PDB entry 7URH | X-ray diffraction, 1.47 A resolution | chains A and C of the 6 polymer chains in the assembly

Chain A (and C):
Molecule: Ferritin
Source organism: Caenorhabditis elegans
Notes: EC 1.16.3.1; chain C of this document is another copy of the same molecule, construct and numbering; everything in this record applies to it too
UniProtKB: Q9TYS3 (Q9TYS3_CAEEL); numbering as in UniProt (aligned over 2-169)
Sequence (168 residues; row label = number of the first residue in the row):
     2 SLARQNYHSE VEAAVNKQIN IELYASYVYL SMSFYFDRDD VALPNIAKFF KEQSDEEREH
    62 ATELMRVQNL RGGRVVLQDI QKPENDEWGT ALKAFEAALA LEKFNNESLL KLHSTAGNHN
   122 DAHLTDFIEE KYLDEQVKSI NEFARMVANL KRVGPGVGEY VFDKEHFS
Bound ions: Fe ion: E23, E58, H61, N106

Interface between chain A and chain C:
Contacting residue pairs (62):
  S2(A) with D40(C), hydrogen bond
  A4(A) with D40(C)
  L24(A) with Y28(C)
  S27(A) with R59(C), hydrogen bond
  Y28(A) with L24(C); L78(C); Q79(C), hydrogen bond (side chain-backbone); I81(C)
  L31(A) with T63(C); M66(C), hydrophobic
  S32(A) with L78(C)
  F35(A) with T63(C); M66(C), hydrophobic; R67(C); N70(C), hydrogen bond (backbone-side chain)
  D38(A) with N70(C), hydrogen bond
  R39(A) with N70(C); R75(C)
  D40(A) with S2(C), hydrogen bond; A4(C); N70(C); G73(C); R75(C), salt bridge
  D41(A) with R75(C), salt bridge
  K52(A) with R59(C); T63(C)
  S55(A) with R59(C), hydrogen bond
  D56(A) with R59(C), salt bridge
  R59(A) with K52(C); S55(C), hydrogen bond; D56(C), salt bridge; R59(C)
  T63(A) with L31(C); F35(C); K52(C)
  M66(A) with L31(C), hydrophobic; F35(C), hydrophobic
  R67(A) with F35(C)
  N70(A) with F35(C), hydrogen bond (side chain-backbone); D38(C), hydrogen bond; R39(C); D40(C)
  G73(A) with D40(C)
  R75(A) with R39(C); D40(C), salt bridge; D41(C), salt bridge; E88(C), salt bridge
  L78(A) with Y28(C); S32(C); K83(C)
  Q79(A) with Y28(C), hydrogen bond (backbone-side chain); K83(C)
  D80(A) with I81(C); Q82(C); K83(C), hydrogen bond (side chain-backbone)
  I81(A) with Y28(C); D80(C); I81(C), hydrogen bond (backbone-backbone)
  Q82(A) with D80(C)
  K83(A) with L78(C); Q79(C); D80(C), hydrogen bond (backbone-side chain)
Other interface residues (no listed pair), chain A (33 interface residues in all): N21, E60, V77, P84, D87
Other interface residues (no listed pair), chain C (33 interface residues in all): N21, S27, V77, P84, D87

In short:
Chain A and chain C each contribute 33 residues to their interface, with 14 hydrogen bonds and 7 salt bridges.
Polar pairs include D40(A)-R75(C), D41(A)-R75(C) and D56(A)-R59(C). E23(A), E58(A), H61(A) and N106(A)
coordinate a Fe ion ion.
Chain A and chain C are both Ferritin (Caenorhabditis elegans); the structure, Crystal structure of Ferritin 2
from Caenorhabditis elegans, FTN-2, was determined by X-ray diffraction (same publication as 7USN).
